PDB entry 4CTF | electron microscopy, 17.00 A resolution (very low resolution: no residue pairs are listed; an interface is given only as per-side residue counts) | chains C0 and D1 of the 240 polymer chains in the assembly

== Chain C0 ==
Molecule: Equine rhinitis A virus
Organism: Equine rhinitis a virus
UniProtKB: Q91B42 (Q91B42_9PICO); residues 1-230 here correspond to UniProt positions 81-310 (UniProt number = residue number + 80)
Amino-acid sequence (230 residues; numbered 1 to 230; the number before each row is that of its first residue):
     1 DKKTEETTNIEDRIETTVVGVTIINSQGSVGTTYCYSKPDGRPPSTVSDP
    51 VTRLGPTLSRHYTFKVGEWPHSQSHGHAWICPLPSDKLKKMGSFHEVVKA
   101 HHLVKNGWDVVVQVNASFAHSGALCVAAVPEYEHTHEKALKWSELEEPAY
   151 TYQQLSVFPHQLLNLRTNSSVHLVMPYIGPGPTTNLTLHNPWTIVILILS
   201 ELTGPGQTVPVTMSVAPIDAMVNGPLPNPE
Disordered / not traced: 1-11, 21, 31, 41, 51, 61, 71, 81, 91, 101, 111, 121, 131, 141, 151, 161, 171, 181, 191, 201, 211, 221
Construct notes: conflict S85 (Gly165 in Q91B42)

== Chain D1 ==
Molecule: P1
Organism: Equine rhinitis a virus
UniProtKB: Q91B37 (Q91B37_9PICO); residues 1-226 here correspond to UniProt positions 311-536 (UniProt number = residue number + 310)
Amino-acid sequence (226 residues; numbered 1 to 226; the number before each row is that of its first residue):
     1 APIRVVSVPESDSFMSSVPDNSTPLYPKVVVPPRQVPGRFTNFIDVAKQT
    51 YSFCSISGKPYFEVTNTSGDEPLFQMDVSLSAAELHGTYVASLSSFFAQY
   101 RGSLNFNFIFTGAAATKAKFLVAFVPPHSAAPKTRDEAMACIHAVWDVGL
   151 NSAFSFNVPYSSPADFMAVYSAEATVVNVSGWLQVYALTALTSTDIAVNS
   201 KGRVLVAVSAGPDFSLRHPVDLPDKQ

== How chain C0 and chain D1 interact ==
At this resolution (17 A) residue pairs are not listed: 16 residues of chain C0 and 22 of chain D1 lie at the interface.

== Summary ==
Chain C0 and chain D1 form an interface of 16 and 22 residues respectively.
Chain C0 is Equine rhinitis A virus and chain D1 is P1, both from Equine rhinitis a virus; the structure, The
limits of structural plasticity in a picornavirus capsid revealed by a massively expanded equine rhinitis ...,
was determined by electron microscopy (same publication as 4CTG).
